5JPG - chain A; structure by X-ray diffraction, 1.90 A resolution.

# Chain A
Molecule: Galectin-5
Organism: Rattus norvegicus
Reference sequence: P47967 (LEG5_RAT); residue numbers follow UniProt; this construct covers 1-145
Amino-acid sequence (145 residues; numbered 1 to 145; the number before each row is that of its first residue):
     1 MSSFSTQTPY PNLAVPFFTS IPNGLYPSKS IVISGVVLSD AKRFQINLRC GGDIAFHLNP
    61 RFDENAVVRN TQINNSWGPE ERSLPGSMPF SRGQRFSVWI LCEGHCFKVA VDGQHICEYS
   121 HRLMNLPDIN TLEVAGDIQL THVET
Unresolved in the structure: 1
UniProt features mapped onto this chain:
  - binding site (a beta-D-galactoside): W77 to S83
  - modified residue: S2 (N-acetylserine)
Metal / ion sites: Na+ near D137 (its only coordinating residue here)
From the paper describing this entry:
  - conformationally variable residues (loop rearrangement): S2 to Y10
  - contacts within the chain: S2-S39 (hydrogen bond), S3-S39 (hydrogen bond)
  - interface residues: T6
  - binding site for beta-D-galactopyranose: R43, Q45, H57, N59, R61, E64, N70, W77, E80
  - binding site for alpha-D-glucopyranose: E64, R82
  - specificity-determining residues: Q45, A135 (proposed by the authors, not directly observed)

# In short
From UniProt: 7 beta-D-galactoside-binding residues. From the paper: a binding site for beta-D-galactopyranose
at R43, Q45 and H57 among others; a binding site for alpha-D-glucopyranose at E64 and R82.
Chain A is Galectin-5 (Rattus norvegicus); the structure, Rat Galectin 5 with lactose, was determined by X-ray
diffraction together with 7P8H and 5JP5 from the same study.
